PDB entry 7SFS | electron microscopy, 2.76 A resolution | chains B and R of the 24 polymer chains in the assembly

# Chain B
Protein: Gene 3 protein
Organism: Shigella phage Sf6
UniProt: Q716H2 (Q716H2_BPSFV); numbering as in UniProt (aligned over 1-708)
Amino-acid sequence (708 residues; row label = number of the first residue in the row):
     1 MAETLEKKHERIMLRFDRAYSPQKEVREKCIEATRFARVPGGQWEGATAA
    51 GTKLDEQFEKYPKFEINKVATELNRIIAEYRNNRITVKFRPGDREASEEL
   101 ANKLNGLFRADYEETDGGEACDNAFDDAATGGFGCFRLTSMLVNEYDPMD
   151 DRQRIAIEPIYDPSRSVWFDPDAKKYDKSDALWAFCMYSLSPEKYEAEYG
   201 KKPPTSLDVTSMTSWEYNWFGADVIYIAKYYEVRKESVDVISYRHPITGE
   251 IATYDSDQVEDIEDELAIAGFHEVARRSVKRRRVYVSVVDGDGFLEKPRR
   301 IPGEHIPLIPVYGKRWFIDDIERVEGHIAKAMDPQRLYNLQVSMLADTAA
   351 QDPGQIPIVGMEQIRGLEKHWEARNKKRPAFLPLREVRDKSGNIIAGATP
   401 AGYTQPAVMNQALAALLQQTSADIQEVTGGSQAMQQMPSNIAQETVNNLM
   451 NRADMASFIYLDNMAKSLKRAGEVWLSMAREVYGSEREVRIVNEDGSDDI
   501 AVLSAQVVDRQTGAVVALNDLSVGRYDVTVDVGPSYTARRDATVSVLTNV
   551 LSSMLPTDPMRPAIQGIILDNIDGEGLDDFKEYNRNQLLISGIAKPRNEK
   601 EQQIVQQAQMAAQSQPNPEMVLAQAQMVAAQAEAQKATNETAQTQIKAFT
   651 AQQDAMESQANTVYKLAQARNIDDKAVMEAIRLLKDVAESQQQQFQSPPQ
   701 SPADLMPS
Unresolved in the structure: 144-151, 430-449, 490-509, 672-708

# Chain R
Protein: Gene 7 protein
Organism: Shigella phage Sf6
UniProt: Q716G8 (Q716G8_BPSFV); residue numbers follow UniProt; this construct covers 1-160
Amino-acid sequence (160 residues; numbered 1 to 160; the number before each row is that of its first residue):
     1 MATVLTKGEIVLFALRKFAIASNASLTDVEPQSIEDGVNDLEDMMSEWMI
    51 NPGDIGYAFATGDEQPLPDDESGLPRKYKHAVGYQLLLRMLSDYSLEPTP
   101 QVLSNAQRSYDALMTDTLVVPSMRRRGDFPVGQGNKYDVFTSDRYYPGDL
   151 PLIDGDIPNA
Unresolved in the structure: 151-160

# How chain B and chain R interact
Residue-residue contacts (15):
  Glu362(B) - Arg108(R)  salt bridge
  Leu367(B) - Leu118(R)  hydrophobic
  His370(B) - Val120(R)
  Arg378(B) - Ser122(R)
  Arg378(B) - Met123(R)  hydrogen bond (backbone-backbone)
  Arg378(B) - Arg124(R)  hydrogen bond (side chain-backbone)
  Arg378(B) - Arg125(R)
  Pro379(B) - Val120(R)  hydrophobic
  Ala380(B) - Pro121(R)  hydrophobic
  Phe381(B) - Val120(R)
  Phe381(B) - Pro121(R)
  Pro383(B) - Leu118(R)  hydrophobic
  Arg385(B) - Asp111(R)  salt bridge
  Arg385(B) - Thr115(R)  hydrogen bond
  Arg388(B) - Gln107(R)
Other interface residues (no listed pair), chain B (14 interface residues in all): Gly366, Lys377, Ser391, Gly392
Other interface residues (no listed pair), chain R (12 interface residues in all): Ser104

# Summary
14 residues of chain B and 12 residues of chain R are in contact, with 3 hydrogen bonds and 2 salt bridges.
Among the polar pairs are Glu362(B)-Arg108(R), Arg385(B)-Asp111(R) and Arg378(B)-Arg124(R).
Chain B is Gene 3 protein and chain R is Gene 7 protein, both from Shigella phage Sf6; the structure, In situ
cryo-EM structure of bacteriophage Sf6 portal:gp7 complex at 2.7A resolution, was determined by electron
microscopy, deposited together with 7UKJ, 7SPU, 7SG7 and 7SP4.
